Entry 5VFG (X-ray diffraction, 1.82 A resolution); this record covers chain A.

[Chain A]
Protein: Synaptotagmin-1
Source organism: Mus musculus
UniProt: P46096 (SYT1_MOUSE); residue numbers follow UniProt; this construct covers 271-421
Sequence (151 residues; numbered 271 to 421; the number before each row is that of its first residue):
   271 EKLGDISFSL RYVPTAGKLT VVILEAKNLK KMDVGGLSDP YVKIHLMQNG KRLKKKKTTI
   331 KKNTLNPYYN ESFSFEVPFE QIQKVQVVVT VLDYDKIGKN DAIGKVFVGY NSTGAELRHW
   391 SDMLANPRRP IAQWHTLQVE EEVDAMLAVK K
Construct notes: engineered mutation Ser277 (Cys in P46096)
UniProt features mapped onto this chain:
  - binding site (Ca(2+)): Asp303, Asp309, Asp363, Asp365, Asp371
  - modified residue (Phosphoserine): Ser342, Ser344
Metal / ion sites: lead (II) ion: Asp303, Asp309, Asp363, Tyr364, Asp365
From the paper describing this entry:
  - lead (II) ion coordination: Asp303, Asp365
  - conformationally variable residues (side-chain flip): Asp303, Asp365

[Summary]
Asp303, Asp309, Asp363, Tyr364 and Asp365 form the lead (II) ion site. UniProt lists 5 Ca2+-binding residues.
From the paper: lead (II) ion coordination by Asp303 and Asp365; conformational variability at Asp303 and
Asp365.
Chain A is Synaptotagmin-1 (Mus musculus); the structure, Synaptotagmin 1 C2B domain, lead-bound (high
occupancy), was determined by X-ray diffraction, deposited together with 5VFE and 5VFF.
